Entry 6RD5 (electron microscopy, 2.69 A resolution); this record covers chains 1 and M of the 8 polymer chains in the assembly.

== Chain 1 ==
Molecule: ATP synthase associated protein ASA1
Organism: Polytomella sp. Pringsheim 198.80
Reference sequence: Q85JD5 (Q85JD5_9CHLO); residues 1-618 here = UniProt positions 1-618
Sequence (618 residues; each row starts with the number of its first residue):
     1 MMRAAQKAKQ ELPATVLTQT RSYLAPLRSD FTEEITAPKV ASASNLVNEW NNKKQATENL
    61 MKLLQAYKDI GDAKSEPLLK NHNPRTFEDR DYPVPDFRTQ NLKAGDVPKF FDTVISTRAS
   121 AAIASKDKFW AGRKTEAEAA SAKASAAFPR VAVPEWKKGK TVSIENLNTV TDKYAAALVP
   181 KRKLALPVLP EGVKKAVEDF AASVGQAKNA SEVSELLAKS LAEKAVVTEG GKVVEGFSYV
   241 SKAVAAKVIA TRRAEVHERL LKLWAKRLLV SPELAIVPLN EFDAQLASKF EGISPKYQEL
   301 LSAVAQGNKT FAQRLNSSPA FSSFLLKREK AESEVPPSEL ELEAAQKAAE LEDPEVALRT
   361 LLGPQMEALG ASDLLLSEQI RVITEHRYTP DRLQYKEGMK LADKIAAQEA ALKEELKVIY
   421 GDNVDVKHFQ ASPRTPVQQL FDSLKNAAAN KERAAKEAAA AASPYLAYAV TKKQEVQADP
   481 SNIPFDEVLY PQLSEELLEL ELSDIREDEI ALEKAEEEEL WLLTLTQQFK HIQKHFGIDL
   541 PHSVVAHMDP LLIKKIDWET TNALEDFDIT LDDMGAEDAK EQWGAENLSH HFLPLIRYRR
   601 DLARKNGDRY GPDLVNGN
Disordered / not traced: 1-22, 618
Small-molecule neighbours:
  - phosphatidylethanolamine (PEV; (1S)-2-{[(2-aminoethoxy)(hydroxy)phosphoryl]oxy}-1-[(palmitoyloxy)methyl]ethyl stearate), molecule 1: Ala320, Ser323, Leu325, Leu326
  - phosphatidylethanolamine (PEV), molecule 2: Ser322, Ser323, Phe324, Leu325, Lys327

== Chain M ==
Molecule: Mitochondrial ATP synthase subunit 6
Organism: Polytomella sp. Pringsheim 198.80
Reference sequence: H8PGG3 (H8PGG3_9CHLO); numbering as in UniProt (aligned over 1-327)
Sequence (327 residues; each row starts with the number of its first residue):
     1 MSVLSSVSMG SRIGSSLLGR SSAYLAQCGF STRSNLNGSI DTSSSVFQAL SSDNENKPAA
    61 SPLNVKLPGM SCSSILLPKT SRIAVPFGNQ TMAMSSVRDV KTGSLPTNFL TGVYRFWRSQ
   121 NPAEKPHDPV NDRLLPAVVD ASDKRASIGT WATTFFCTII SCNLLGLMPF NEAPTSGLGF
   181 ATGLGVSVWA TATILGLSKT GFKFPGHFIP GGTPWPMAFI FVPLETISYT FRAVSLGVRL
   241 WVNMLAGHTL LHILTGMALA LPFSLGFFSM VPATFGVCCL LSALVGLEYL VAVLQSGVFS
   301 ILSTVYVGEF NHDKFIGPAA KIVKKIH
Disordered / not traced: 1-94, 206-218, 325-327
Metal / ion sites: Zn2+: His248, His252
Small-molecule neighbours:
  - phosphatidylethanolamine (PEV; (1S)-2-{[(2-aminoethoxy)(hydroxy)phosphoryl]oxy}-1-[(palmitoyloxy)methyl]ethyl stearate), molecule 1: Arg98, Val100, Ser104, Pro106, Thr107, Ser161, Cys162, Leu165, Pro174, Phe180
  - phosphatidylethanolamine (PEV), molecule 2: Lys101, Ser104, Leu105, Tyr289, Val293
  - phosphatidylethanolamine (PEV), molecule 3: Leu105, Pro106, Phe109, Leu110, Ser161, Leu165
  - phosphatidylethanolamine (PEV), molecule 4: Leu165, Pro169, Asn171, Glu172, Pro174
  - phosphatidylethanolamine (PEV), molecule 5: Leu178, Thr182, Val186, Val234, Val238, Trp241
  - phosphatidylethanolamine (PEV), molecule 6: Cys279, Ser282, Ala283, Leu284, Gly286, Leu287
Reported in the primary citation:
  - Zn2+ coordination: His248, His252
  - contacts within the chain: Arg239-Gln295
  - catalytic residues: His248, Glu288 (proposed by the authors, not directly observed)

== Interface between chain 1 and chain M ==
Pairs across the interface - 40 pairs, chain 1 then chain M:
  Pro319(1) with Lys101(M)
  His535(1) with Thr102(M)
  Phe536(1) with Thr102(M)
  Gly537(1) with Thr102(M), hydrogen bond (backbone-side chain); Gly103(M)
  Ile538(1) with Lys101(M), hydrogen bond (backbone-side chain); Thr102(M)
  Asp539(1) with Lys101(M)
  Leu540(1) with Val100(M); Lys101(M); Thr102(M), hydrogen bond (backbone-side chain)
  Pro541(1) with Asp99(M); Val100(M)
  His542(1) with Asp99(M), hydrogen bond (backbone-side chain); Val100(M), hydrogen bond (backbone-backbone); Thr102(M)
  Ser543(1) with Asp99(M), hydrogen bond
  Leu564(1) with Ser142(M)
  Glu565(1) with Tyr114(M); Thr150(M)
  Asp566(1) with Tyr114(M); Arg118(M), salt bridge
  Phe567(1) with Leu135(M), hydrophobic; Val138(M), hydrophobic
  Ile569(1) with Arg115(M); Arg118(M)
  Thr570(1) with Arg118(M), hydrogen bond; Ala123(M)
  Asp573(1) with Arg118(M), salt bridge; Pro122(M); Ala123(M), hydrogen bond (side chain-backbone)
  Met574(1) with Glu124(M); Lys125(M); Pro126(M); Val130(M), hydrophobic; Val138(M), hydrophobic
  Ala576(1) with Val130(M), hydrophobic
  Ala579(1) with Val130(M), hydrophobic
  Gln582(1) with Asp132(M), hydrogen bond; Leu135(M)
Interface residues without a listed pair, chain 1 (24 interface residues in all): Ala563, Asp568, Leu571
Interface residues without a listed pair, chain M (20 interface residues in all): Val139

== Overview ==
The interface between chain 1 and chain M involves 24 residues on one side and 20 on the other, with 9
hydrogen bonds and 2 salt bridges. Polar contacts include Asp566(1)-Arg118(M), Asp573(1)-Arg118(M) and
Gly537(1)-Thr102(M). The paper reports catalytic residues His248(M) and Glu288(M); Zn2+ coordination by
His248(M) and His252(M).
Chain 1 is ATP synthase associated protein ASA1 and chain M is Mitochondrial ATP synthase subunit 6, both from
Polytomella sp. Pringsheim 198.80; the structure, CryoEM structure of Polytomella F-ATP synthase, focussed
refinement of Fo and peripheral stalk, C2 symmetry, was determined by electron microscopy, deposited together
with 6RD4, 6RD6, 6RD7, 6RD8, 6RD9, 6RDA and 46 further entries.
